2VJD - chains A and B; structure by X-ray diffraction, 2.30 A resolution.

Chain A (and B):
Molecule: Acetylcholinesterase
Source organism: Torpedo californica
Notes: EC 3.1.1.7; chain B of this document is another copy of the same molecule, construct and numbering; everything in this record applies to it too
Reference sequence: P04058 (ACES_TORCA); residues 1-537 here correspond to UniProt positions 22-558 (UniProt number = residue number + 21)
Sequence (537 residues; each row starts with the number of its first residue):
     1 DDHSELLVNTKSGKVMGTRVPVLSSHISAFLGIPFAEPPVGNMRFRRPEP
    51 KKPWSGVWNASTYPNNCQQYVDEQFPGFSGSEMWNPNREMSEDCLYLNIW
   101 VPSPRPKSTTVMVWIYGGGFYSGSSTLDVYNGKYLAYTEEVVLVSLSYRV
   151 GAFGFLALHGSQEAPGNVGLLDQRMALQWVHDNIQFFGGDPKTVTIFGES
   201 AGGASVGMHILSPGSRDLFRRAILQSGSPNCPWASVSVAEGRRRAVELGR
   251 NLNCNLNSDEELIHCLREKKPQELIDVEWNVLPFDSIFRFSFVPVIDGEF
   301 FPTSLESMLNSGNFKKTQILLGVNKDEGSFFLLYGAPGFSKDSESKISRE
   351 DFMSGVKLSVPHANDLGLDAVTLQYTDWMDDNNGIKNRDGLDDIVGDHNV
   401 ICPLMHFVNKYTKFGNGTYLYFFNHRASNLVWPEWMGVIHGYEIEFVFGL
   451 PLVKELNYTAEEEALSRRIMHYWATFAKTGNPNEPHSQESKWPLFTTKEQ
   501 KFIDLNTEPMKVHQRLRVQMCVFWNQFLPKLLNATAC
Disordered / not traced: 1-3, 486-489, 536-537 (chain B: 1-3, 536-537)
Disulfide bonds: Cys-67/Cys-94, Cys-254/Cys-265, Cys-402/Cys-521
Glycans and other covalent adducts: N-acetylglucosamine (NAG) linked to Asn-59, Asn-416; (4R)-4-hydroxy-N,N,N-trimethylpentan-1-aminium (CCD) linked to Ser-200
Small-molecule neighbours:
  - CCD ((4R)-4-hydroxy-N,N,N-trimethylpentan-1-aminium), molecule 1: Tyr-70, Asp-72, Tyr-121, Trp-279, Phe-330, Phe-331, Tyr-334
  - CCD, molecule 2: Trp-84, Gly-117, Gly-118, Gly-119, Glu-199, Ala-201, Trp-233, Phe-288, Phe-290, Phe-331, His-440, Gly-441
UniProt features mapped onto this chain:
  - active site: Ser-200 (Acyl-ester intermediate), Glu-327 (Charge relay system), His-440 (Charge relay system)
  - glycosylation (N-linked (GlcNAc...) asparagine): Asn-59, Asn-416, Asn-457, Asn-533
From the paper describing this entry:
  - conformationally variable residues: Ser-79, Met-83, Trp-84, Val-129, His-440, Tyr-442

How chain A and chain B interact:
Contacting residue pairs (36):
  Leu-366(A) / Phe-527(B)
  Leu-366(A) / Lys-530(B)
  Leu-366(A) / Leu-531(B)
  Asp-369(A) / Lys-530(B)  salt bridge
  Ala-370(A) / Phe-527(B)  hydrophobic
  Leu-373(A) / Gln-519(B)
  Leu-373(A) / Val-522(B)  hydrophobic
  Leu-373(A) / Phe-523(B)  hydrophobic
  Leu-373(A) / Phe-527(B)  hydrophobic
  Thr-376(A) / Gln-519(B)  hydrogen bond (backbone-side chain)
  Asp-377(A) / Gln-519(B)
  Trp-378(A) / Arg-515(B)  hydrogen bond (backbone-side chain)
  Trp-378(A) / Val-518(B)
  Trp-378(A) / Gln-519(B)  hydrogen bond (backbone-side chain)
  Trp-378(A) / Val-522(B)
  Met-379(A) / Val-518(B)  hydrophobic
  Asp-381(A) / Arg-515(B)  salt bridge
  Arg-515(A) / Trp-378(B)  hydrogen bond (side chain-backbone)
  Arg-515(A) / Asp-381(B)  salt bridge
  Val-518(A) / Trp-378(B)
  Val-518(A) / Met-379(B)  hydrophobic
  Gln-519(A) / Leu-373(B)
  Gln-519(A) / Thr-376(B)  hydrogen bond (side chain-backbone)
  Gln-519(A) / Asp-377(B)
  Gln-519(A) / Trp-378(B)  hydrogen bond (side chain-backbone)
  Val-522(A) / Leu-373(B)  hydrophobic
  Val-522(A) / Trp-378(B)
  Phe-527(A) / Leu-366(B)
  Phe-527(A) / Ala-370(B)  hydrophobic
  Phe-527(A) / Leu-373(B)  hydrophobic
  Phe-527(A) / Leu-531(B)  hydrophobic
  Lys-530(A) / Asp-365(B)  salt bridge
  Lys-530(A) / Asp-369(B)  salt bridge
  Leu-531(A) / Leu-366(B)  hydrophobic
  Ala-534(A) / Thr-535(B)
  Thr-535(A) / Ala-534(B)
Also at the interface, not in a pair above, chain A (19 interface residues in all): Phe-523

In short:
19 residues of chain A and 20 residues of chain B are in contact; the contacts include 6 hydrogen bonds and 5
salt bridges. Among the polar pairs are Asp-369(A)/Lys-530(B), Asp-381(A)/Arg-515(B) and
Lys-530(A)/Asp-365(B). Bound to chain A: compound CCD. From the paper: conformational variability at
Ser-79(A), Met-83(A) and Trp-84(A) among others.
Both chains are Acetylcholinesterase (Torpedo californica). Entry 2VJD (Torpedo Californica
Acetylcholinesterase In Complex With A Non Hydrolysable Substrate Analogue, 4-Oxo-N,N,N-
Trimethylpentanaminium - Orthorhombic space ...) was determined by X-ray diffraction together with 2VJA, 2VJB,
2VJC, 2VT6 and 2VT7 from the same study.
